Entry 4BBV (X-ray diffraction, 1.60 A resolution); this record covers chain A.

# Chain A
Molecule: Photoactive yellow protein
Source organism: Halorhodospira halophila
Reference sequence: P16113 (PYP_HALHA); numbering as in UniProt (aligned over 1-125)
Amino-acid sequence (125 residues; each row starts with the number of its first residue):
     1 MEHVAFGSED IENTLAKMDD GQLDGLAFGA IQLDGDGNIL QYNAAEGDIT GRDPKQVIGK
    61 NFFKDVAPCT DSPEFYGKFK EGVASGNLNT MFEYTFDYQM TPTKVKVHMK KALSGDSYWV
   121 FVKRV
Covalently attached groups: 4'-hydroxycinnamic acid (HC4) linked to Cys69
Small-molecule neighbours: 4'-hydroxycinnamic acid (HC4): Thr50, Arg52, Val66, Ala67, Pro68, Thr70, Phe96, Asp97, Tyr98, Met100
Swiss-Prot annotation at these positions:
  - modified residue: Cys69 (S-(4-hydroxycinnamyl)cysteine)
From the paper describing this entry:
  - binding site for 4'-hydroxycinnamic acid: Arg52, Cys69
  - conformationally variable residues (side-chain flip): Arg52

# In short
4'-hydroxycinnamic acid is covalently linked to Cys69. From the paper: a binding site for 4'-hydroxycinnamic
acid at Arg52 and Cys69; conformational variability at Arg52.
Chain A is Photoactive yellow protein (Halorhodospira halophila); the structure, The PB0 Photocycle
Intermediate of Photoactive Yellow Protein, was determined by X-ray diffraction (same publication as 4B9O,
4BBT and 4BBU).
